5I5O - chain A; structure by X-ray diffraction, 2.68 A resolution.

== Chain A ==
Protein: Matrix protein
Organism: Thogoto virus
UniProtKB: Q9E781 (Q9E781_9ORTO); numbering as in UniProt (aligned over 3-151)
Sequence (154 residues; row label = number of the first residue in the row; numbers below 1 keep their minus sign (Gly-2 is residue -2)):
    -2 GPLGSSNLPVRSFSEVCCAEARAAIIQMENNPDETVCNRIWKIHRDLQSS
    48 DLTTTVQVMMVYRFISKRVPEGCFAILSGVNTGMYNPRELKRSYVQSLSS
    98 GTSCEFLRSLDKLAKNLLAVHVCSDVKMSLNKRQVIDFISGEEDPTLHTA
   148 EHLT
Not modelled in the structure: -2 to 7, 138-151
Differences from the reference sequence: expression tag (-2 to 2)
Covalent attachments: covalent link Arg130-Asp134

== Summary ==
Chain A is Matrix protein (Thogoto virus); the structure, Crystal Structure of N-terminal Domain of Matrix
Protein of Thogoto Virus at Neutral pH, was determined by X-ray diffraction (same publication as 5I5N).
